8JA0 - chains D and B of the 3 polymer chains in the assembly; structure by electron microscopy, 3.52 A resolution.

== Chain D ==
Molecule: Uncharacterized protein
From: Haemophilus parainfluenzae
Reference sequence: A0A377JKY9 (A0A377JKY9_HAEPA); residues 1-88 here = UniProt positions 1-88
Chain sequence (88 residues; numbered 1 to 88; the number before each row is that of its first residue):
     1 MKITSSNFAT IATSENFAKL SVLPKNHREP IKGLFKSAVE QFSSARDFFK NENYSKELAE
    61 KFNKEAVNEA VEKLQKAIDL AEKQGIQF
Not modelled in the structure: 88
Construct notes: conflict Ser6 (Ala in A0A377JKY9), Glu29 (Asn in A0A377JKY9), Lys64 (Gln in A0A377JKY9)

== Chain B ==
Molecule: 117-nt RNA strand
From: Neisseria meningitidis
Sequence (117 nucleotides; each row starts with the number of its first residue):
    16 UAACUUUACG UUGUAGCUCC CUUUCUCGAA AGAGAACCGU UGCUACAAUA AGGCCGUCUG
    76 AAAAGAUGUG CCGCAACGCU CUGCCCCUUA AAGCUCCUGC UUUAAGGGGC AUCGUUU
Not modelled in the structure: 112-113

== Interface between chain D and chain B ==
Contacting residue pairs - 21 pairs, chain D then chain B:
  Lys25(D) with C128(B), salt bridge to the phosphate; G129(B), phosphate contact
  Asn26(D) with C69(B), hydrogen bond to the sugar; C70(B), sugar contact
  His27(D) with C70(B), sugar contact
  Arg28(D) with G129(B), salt bridge to the phosphate; U130(B), salt bridge to the phosphate
  Glu29(D) with G68(B), hydrogen bond to the base; C86(B), hydrogen bond to the sugar; C87(B), sugar contact
  Pro30(D) with C69(B), base contact; C70(B), sugar contact; G85(B), base contact
  Gly33(D) with C86(B), sugar contact
  Leu34(D) with G85(B), sugar contact
  Ser37(D) with G85(B), sugar contact
  Glu65(D) with U84(B), hydrogen bond to the base
  Glu69(D) with U84(B), hydrogen bond to the base; G85(B), phosphate contact
  Lys73(D) with G85(B), salt bridge to the phosphate
  Leu80(D) with C70(B), sugar contact
Also at the interface, not in a pair above, chain D (15 interface residues in all): Lys36, Lys76
Also at the interface, not in a pair above, chain B (11 interface residues in all): U132

== Summary ==
15 residues of chain D and 11 residues of chain B are in contact, with 5 hydrogen bonds and 4 salt bridges.
Polar contacts include Glu29(D)-G68(B), Glu65(D)-U84(B) and Glu69(D)-U84(B).
Chain D is Uncharacterized protein (Haemophilus parainfluenzae) and chain B is a 117-nt RNA strand (Neisseria
meningitidis); the structure, Cryo-EM structure of the NmeCas9-sgRNA-AcrIIC4 ternary complex, was determined
by electron microscopy together with 7XVQ from the same study.
